5XVO - chains F and R of the 10 polymer chains in the assembly; structure by X-ray diffraction, 3.10 A resolution.

== Chain F ==
Protein: CRISPR-associated endoribonuclease Cas2
Source organism: Enterococcus faecalis TX0027
Notes: EC 3.1.-.-
UniProtKB: E6GPD6 (E6GPD6_ENTFL); residues 1-109 here = UniProt positions 1-109
Amino-acid sequence (109 residues; numbered 1 to 109; the number before each row is that of its first residue):
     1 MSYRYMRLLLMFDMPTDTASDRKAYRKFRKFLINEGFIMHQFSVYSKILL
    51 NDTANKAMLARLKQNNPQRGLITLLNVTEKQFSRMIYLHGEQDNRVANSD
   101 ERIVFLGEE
Not modelled in the structure: 1-3, 109
Bound ions: Mg2+: Phe12, Asp13, Ser43 (shared with 1 residue of chain G)
What the authors report for this chain:
  - binding site for the 46-nt DNA strand: Thr78, Lys80, Gln81, Arg84

== Chain R ==
Molecule: 69-nt DNA strand
Sequence (69 nucleotides; numbered -22 to 46; the number before each row is that of its first residue; numbers below 1 keep their minus sign (DT-22 is residue -22)):
   -22 TTCGTAGCTGAGGCCTCAGCTACGTTCCGTTTTAGAGTCATGTTGTTTAG
    28 AATGGTACCAAAACCTCGG
Not modelled in the structure: -22
Bound ions: Mg2+: DC-8 (shared with 3 residues of chain E)

== Interface between chain F and chain R ==
Pairs across the interface (12):
  Met6(F) - DA26(R)  phosphate contact
  Lys23(F) - DC-15(R)  salt bridge to the phosphate
  Arg26(F) - DC-15(R)  salt bridge to the phosphate
  Arg26(F) - DT-14(R)  base contact
  Lys30(F) - DA-17(R)  salt bridge to the phosphate
  Lys30(F) - DG-16(R)  salt bridge to the phosphate
  Phe42(F) - DC-9(R)  sugar contact
  Thr78(F) - DT25(R)  hydrogen bond to the phosphate
  Thr78(F) - DA26(R)  phosphate contact
  Lys80(F) - DT24(R)  phosphate contact
  Lys80(F) - DT25(R)  phosphate contact
  Gln81(F) - DT25(R)  phosphate contact
Also at the interface, not in a pair above, chain F (9 interface residues in all): Arg84

== Overview ==
9 residues of chain F face 8 of chain R across their interface, with 1 hydrogen bond and 4 salt bridges. Among
the polar pairs are Thr78(F)-DT25(R), Lys23(F)-DC-15(R) and Arg26(F)-DC-15(R). Phe12(F), Asp13(F) and Ser43(F)
coordinate Mg2+. From the paper: a binding site for the 46-nt DNA strand at Thr78(F), Lys80(F) and Gln81(F)
among others.
Chain F is CRISPR-associated endoribonuclease Cas2 (Enterococcus faecalis TX0027) and chain R is a 69-nt DNA
strand; the structure, E. fae Cas1-Cas2/prespacer/target ternary complex revealing DNA sampling and
half-integration states, was determined by X-ray diffraction (same publication as 5XVN and 5XVP).
